Entry 3MFG (X-ray diffraction, 2.37 A resolution); this record covers chains A and B.

[Chain A]
Protein: Toxic shock syndrome toxin-1
Organism: Staphylococcus aureus subsp. aureus
Reference sequence: Q7A4K7 (Q7A4K7_STAAN); residues 1-194 here correspond to UniProt positions 41-234 (UniProt number = residue number + 40)
Amino-acid sequence (194 residues; each row starts with the number of its first residue):
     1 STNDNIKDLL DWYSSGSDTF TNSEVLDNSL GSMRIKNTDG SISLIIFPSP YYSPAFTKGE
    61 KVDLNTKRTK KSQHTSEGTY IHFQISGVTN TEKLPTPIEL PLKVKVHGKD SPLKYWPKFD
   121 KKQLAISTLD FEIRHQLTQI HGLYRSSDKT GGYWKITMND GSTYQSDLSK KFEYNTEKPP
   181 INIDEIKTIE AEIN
Unresolved in the structure: 1-3

[Chain B]
Protein: V_segment translation product
Organism: Homo sapiens
Amino-acid sequence (118 residues; numbered 1 to 116 plus 2 insertion-coded residues; the number before each row is that of its first residue):
     1 GAVVSQHPSR VIVKSGTSVK IECRSLD
   27A F
    28 QATTMFWYRQ FPKQSLMLMA TSNEG
   52A S
    53 KATYEQGVEK DKFLINHASL TLSTLTVTSA HPEDSGFYIC SALAGSGSST DTQYFGPGTR
   113 LTVL
Unresolved in the structure: 1, 40-41, 98-102
Disulfides: Cys-23/Cys-92

[How chain A and chain B interact]
Contacting residue pairs - 36 pairs, chain A then chain B:
  Ser-14(A) / Thr-55(B)
  Ser-14(A) / Tyr-56(B)  hydrogen bond (backbone-backbone)
  Ser-15(A) / Ala-54(B)
  Ser-15(A) / Lys-62(B)
  Gly-16(A) / Lys-53(B)
  Gly-16(A) / Ala-54(B)  hydrogen bond (backbone-backbone)
  Gly-16(A) / Tyr-56(B)
  Gly-16(A) / Lys-62(B)
  Ser-17(A) / Lys-53(B)
  Ser-17(A) / Lys-62(B)  hydrogen bond
  Asp-18(A) / Lys-53(B)  salt bridge
  Arg-68(A) / Gly-52(B)  hydrogen bond (side chain-backbone)
  Arg-68(A) / Ser-52A(B)
  Arg-68(A) / Lys-53(B)
  Lys-71(A) / Glu-51(B)  salt bridge
  Lys-71(A) / Gly-52(B)
  Ser-72(A) / Gly-52(B)  hydrogen bond (backbone-backbone)
  His-74(A) / Ala-70(B)  hydrogen bond (side chain-backbone)
  Tyr-80(A) / Gly-52(B)
  Tyr-115(A) / Gly-59(B)
  Tyr-115(A) / Glu-61(B)
  Tyr-115(A) / Lys-64(B)
  Tyr-115(A) / Glu-85(B)
  Phe-131(A) / Lys-62(B)
  Glu-132(A) / Lys-62(B)  salt bridge
  His-135(A) / Glu-61(B)
  His-135(A) / Lys-62(B)  hydrogen bond (side chain-backbone)
  Gln-139(A) / Tyr-56(B)  hydrogen bond (side chain-backbone)
  Gln-139(A) / Glu-57(B)  hydrogen bond (side chain-backbone)
  Gln-139(A) / Gln-58(B)
  Gln-139(A) / Gly-59(B)  hydrogen bond (backbone-backbone)
  Gln-139(A) / Val-60(B)  hydrogen bond (side chain-backbone)
  Gly-142(A) / Gln-58(B)
  Arg-145(A) / Tyr-56(B)  hydrogen bond (side chain-backbone)
  Arg-145(A) / Glu-57(B)
  Arg-145(A) / Gln-58(B)
Interface residues without a listed pair, chain A (20 interface residues in all): Lys-114, Pro-117, Ile-140
Interface residues without a listed pair, chain B (18 interface residues in all): Asp-63, His-69

[In short]
The interface between chain A and chain B involves 20 residues on one side and 18 on the other, with 12
hydrogen bonds and 3 salt bridges. Polar contacts include Asp-18(A)/Lys-53(B), Lys-71(A)/Glu-51(B) and
Glu-132(A)/Lys-62(B).
Here chain A is Toxic shock syndrome toxin-1 (Staphylococcus aureus subsp. aureus) and chain B is V_segment
translation product (Homo sapiens). Entry 3MFG (Crystal structure of Toxic Shock Syndrome Toxin 1 (TSST-1) in
complex with the human T cell ...) was determined by X-ray diffraction.
